PDB entry 8XMF | electron microscopy, 3.64 A resolution | chains B and A

# Chain B (and A)
Protein: Proton-coupled zinc antiporter SLC30A1
Organism: Homo sapiens
Notes: chain A of this document is another copy of the same molecule, construct and numbering; everything in this record applies to it too
Reference sequence: Q9Y6M5 (ZNT1_HUMAN); residue numbers follow UniProt; this construct covers 1-507
Amino-acid sequence (530 residues; each row starts with the number of its first residue):
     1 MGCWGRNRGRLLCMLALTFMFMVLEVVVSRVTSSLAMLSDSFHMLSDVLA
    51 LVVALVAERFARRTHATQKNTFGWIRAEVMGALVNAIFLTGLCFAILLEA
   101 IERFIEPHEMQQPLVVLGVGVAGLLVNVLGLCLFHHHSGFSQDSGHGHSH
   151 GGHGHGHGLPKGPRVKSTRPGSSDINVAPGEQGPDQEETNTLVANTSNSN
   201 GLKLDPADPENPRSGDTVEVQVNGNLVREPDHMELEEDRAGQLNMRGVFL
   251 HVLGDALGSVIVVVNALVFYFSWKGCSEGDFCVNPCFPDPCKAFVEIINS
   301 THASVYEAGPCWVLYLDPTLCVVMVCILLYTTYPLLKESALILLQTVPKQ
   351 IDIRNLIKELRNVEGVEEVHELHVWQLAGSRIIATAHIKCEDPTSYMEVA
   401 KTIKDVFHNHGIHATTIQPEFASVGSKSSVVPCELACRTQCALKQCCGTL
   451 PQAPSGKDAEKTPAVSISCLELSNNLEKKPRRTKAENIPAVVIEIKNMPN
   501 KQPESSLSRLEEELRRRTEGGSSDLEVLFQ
Unresolved in the structure: 1-10, 134-242, 299-302, 423-428, 448-530
Sequence notes: expression tag (508-530)
UniProt features mapped onto this chain:
  - region: His146 to Gly158 (6 X 2 AA approximate repeats of H-G)
  - binding site (Zn(2+)): His43, Asp47, His251, Asp255
  - modified residue: Ser506 (Phosphoserine)
  - glycosylation: Asn299 (N-linked (GlcNAc...) asparagine)
  - mutagenesis: Asn299 (N299A: Loss of N-glycosylation. No effect on localization to the plasma membrane. Increased stability at the plasma membrane. No effect on resistance to zinc-induced cytotoxicity)
Disulfides: Cys276-Cys282
Bound ions: Zn2+ site 1: His43, Asp47, His251, Asp255; Zn2+ site 2: His370, His387, Glu420, Cys433; Zn2+ site 3: Glu371, His373, Cys446, Cys447; Zn2+ site 4: His408, His413 (shared with Cys437(A) of chain A); Zn2+ site 5: Cys437 (shared with His408(A), His413(A) of chain A)
Small-molecule neighbours:
  - Lauryl Maltose Neopentyl Glycol (AV0), molecule 1: Val53, Phe60, Lys69, Trp74, Gly81, Val84, Asn85
  - Lauryl Maltose Neopentyl Glycol (AV0), molecule 2: Thr90, Leu336, Lys337, Leu341, Leu344
What the authors report for this chain:
  - conformationally variable residues: Ser41 to Ser46
  - Zn2+ coordination: His43, Asp47, Asp255

# How chain B and chain A interact
Contacting residue pairs - 89 pairs, chain B then chain A:
  Val26(B) - Leu98(A)  hydrophobic
  Arg30(B) - Glu99(A)  salt bridge
  Arg30(B) - Glu102(A)  salt bridge
  Ser33(B) - Glu102(A)  hydrogen bond
  Phe42(B) - Leu98(A)  hydrophobic
  Gln68(B) - Ile353(A)
  Lys69(B) - Thr346(A)
  Lys69(B) - Val347(A)  hydrogen bond (backbone-backbone)
  Asn70(B) - Gln345(A)  hydrogen bond (side chain-backbone)
  Thr71(B) - His373(A)
  Thr71(B) - Val374(A)  hydrogen bond (side chain-backbone)
  Phe72(B) - Gln345(A)
  Phe72(B) - His373(A)
  Phe72(B) - Trp375(A)
  Phe72(B) - Cys446(A)  hydrophobic
  Trp74(B) - Leu344(A)  hydrophobic
  Trp74(B) - Thr346(A)
  Arg76(B) - Leu343(A)
  Arg76(B) - Leu344(A)
  Arg76(B) - Gln345(A)
  Met80(B) - Leu83(A)  hydrophobic
  Met80(B) - Ala340(A)  hydrophobic
  Met80(B) - Leu344(A)  hydrophobic
  Leu83(B) - Met80(A)  hydrophobic
  Leu83(B) - Leu83(A)  hydrophobic
  Ile87(B) - Val84(A)  hydrophobic
  Ile87(B) - Ile87(A)  hydrophobic
  Phe88(B) - Gly91(A)
  Phe88(B) - Phe94(A)  hydrophobic
  Gly91(B) - Phe88(A)
  Gly91(B) - Leu92(A)
  Leu92(B) - Gly91(A)
  Leu98(B) - Val26(A)  hydrophobic
  Leu98(B) - Arg30(A)
  Glu99(B) - Arg30(A)  salt bridge
  Glu99(B) - Glu99(A)
  Glu102(B) - Arg30(A)
  Cys291(B) - Pro290(A)  hydrophobic
  Ala340(B) - Met80(A)  hydrophobic
  Leu343(B) - Arg76(A)
  Leu343(B) - Leu343(A)  hydrophobic
  Leu344(B) - Trp74(A)  hydrophobic
  Leu344(B) - Arg76(A)
  Gln345(B) - Asn70(A)  hydrogen bond (backbone-side chain)
  Gln345(B) - Phe72(A)
  Gln345(B) - Arg76(A)
  Gln345(B) - Gln345(A)
  Thr346(B) - Lys69(A)
  Thr346(B) - Trp74(A)
  Val347(B) - Lys69(A)  hydrogen bond (backbone-backbone)
  Ile353(B) - Gln68(A)
  His373(B) - Thr71(A)
  His373(B) - Phe72(A)
  Val374(B) - Thr71(A)  hydrogen bond (backbone-side chain)
  Trp375(B) - Phe72(A)
  Ser380(B) - Lys444(A)
  Arg381(B) - Ala442(A)  hydrogen bond (side chain-backbone)
  Arg381(B) - Leu443(A)  hydrogen bond (side chain-backbone)
  Arg381(B) - Lys444(A)  hydrogen bond (side chain-backbone)
  Thr385(B) - Thr416(A)
  Ala386(B) - Thr416(A)
  His387(B) - Thr415(A)
  His387(B) - Thr416(A)  hydrogen bond
  Met397(B) - Phe421(A)
  Lys404(B) - Ala436(A)
  Lys404(B) - Cys437(A)
  His413(B) - Cys437(A)  hydrogen bond (backbone-side chain)
  His413(B) - Lys444(A)  hydrogen bond
  Ala414(B) - Gln445(A)
  Thr415(B) - His387(A)  hydrogen bond (backbone-side chain)
  Thr416(B) - Thr385(A)
  Thr416(B) - Ala386(A)
  Thr416(B) - His387(A)  hydrogen bond
  Thr416(B) - Thr416(A)
  Thr416(B) - Gln418(A)
  Ile417(B) - Gln418(A)
  Gln418(B) - Thr415(A)
  Gln418(B) - Thr416(A)
  Gln418(B) - Ile417(A)
  Pro419(B) - Tyr396(A)
  Pro419(B) - Pro419(A)
  Phe421(B) - Pro393(A)
  Leu435(B) - Met397(A)  hydrophobic
  Cys437(B) - His408(A)  hydrogen bond
  Thr439(B) - His408(A)  hydrogen bond (backbone-side chain)
  Leu443(B) - Arg381(A)  hydrogen bond (backbone-side chain)
  Lys444(B) - Ser380(A)
  Lys444(B) - Arg381(A)
  Lys444(B) - His413(A)  hydrogen bond
Also at the interface, not in a pair above, chain B (71 interface residues in all): Leu45, Ala77, Val84, Thr90, Phe94, Ala95, Pro290, Phe294, Ile297, Leu341, Lys349, Leu372, Pro393, Tyr396, Ala400, Lys401, His408, Gln440, Gln445, Cys446
Also at the interface, not in a pair above, chain A (73 interface residues in all): Ser33, Phe42, Leu45, Ala77, Thr90, Ala95, Asp289, Phe294, Ile297, Leu341, Lys349, Arg354, Leu372, Leu377, Ile383, Ala400, Lys404, Ala414, Leu435

# In short
71 residues of chain B and 73 residues of chain A are in contact, with 19 hydrogen bonds and 3 salt bridges.
Polar contacts include Arg30(B)-Glu99(A), Arg30(B)-Glu102(A) and Ser33(B)-Glu102(A). Ligands of chain B:
Lauryl Maltose Neopentyl Glycol. The paper reports Zn2+ coordination by His43(B), Asp47(B) and Asp255(B);
conformational variability at Ser41(B).
Both chains are Proton-coupled zinc antiporter SLC30A1 (Homo sapiens). Entry 8XMF (Cryo-EM structure of human
ZnT1 WT at a low PH, in the presence of zinc) was determined by electron microscopy, deposited together with
8XM6, 8XMA, 8XMJ and 8XN1.
